Entry 4GGJ (X-ray diffraction, 1.75 A resolution); this record covers chain A.

# Chain A
Molecule: Mitochondrial cardiolipin hydrolase
From: Mus musculus
Notes: EC 3.1.4.-; fragment: Cytoplasmic domain
UniProt: Q5SWZ9 (PLD6_MOUSE); residue numbers follow UniProt; this construct covers 31-221
Amino-acid sequence (196 residues; each row starts with the number of its first residue):
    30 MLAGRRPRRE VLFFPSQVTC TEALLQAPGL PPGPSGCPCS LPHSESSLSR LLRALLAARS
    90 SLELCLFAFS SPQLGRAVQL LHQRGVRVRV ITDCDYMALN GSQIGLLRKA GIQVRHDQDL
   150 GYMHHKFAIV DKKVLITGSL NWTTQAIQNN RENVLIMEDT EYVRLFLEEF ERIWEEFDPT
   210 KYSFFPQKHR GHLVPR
Not modelled in the structure: 30-34, 59-65, 127-129, 210-225
Differences from the reference sequence: expression tag (30, 222-225)
Ion coordination: Zn2+: Cys-49, Cys-66, Cys-68, His-72
Curated features (UniProtKB/Swiss-Prot):
  - zinc finger: Pro-44 to Ser-75 (C3H1-type)
  - active site: His-153, Lys-155, Asp-160
What the authors report for this chain:
  - catalytic residues: His-153
  - Zn2+ coordination: Cys-49, Cys-66, Cys-68, His-72
  - mutagenesis - H153N: abolished catalytic activity on all substrates

# Summary
The Zn2+ site is built by Cys-49, Cys-66, Cys-68 and His-72. From UniProt: 3 active-site residues. From the
paper: the catalytic residue His-153; H153N abolishes catalytic activity on all substrates.
Chain A is Mitochondrial cardiolipin hydrolase (Mus musculus); the structure, Crystal structure of Zucchini
from mouse (mZuc / PLD6 / MitoPLD), was determined by X-ray diffraction, deposited together with 4GGK.
